7Y59 - chains A and B of the 10 polymer chains in the assembly; structure by electron microscopy, 4.51 A resolution (low resolution: residue-level contacts below are approximate; hydrogen-bond / salt-bridge calls are withheld).

# Chain A (and B)
Protein: Transitional endoplasmic reticulum ATPase
Organism: Homo sapiens
Notes: EC 3.6.4.6; chain B of this document is another copy of the same molecule, construct and numbering; everything in this record applies to it too
UniProt: P55072 (TERA_HUMAN); numbering as in UniProt (aligned over 21-806)
Amino-acid sequence (787 residues; numbered 20 to 806; the number before each row is that of its first residue):
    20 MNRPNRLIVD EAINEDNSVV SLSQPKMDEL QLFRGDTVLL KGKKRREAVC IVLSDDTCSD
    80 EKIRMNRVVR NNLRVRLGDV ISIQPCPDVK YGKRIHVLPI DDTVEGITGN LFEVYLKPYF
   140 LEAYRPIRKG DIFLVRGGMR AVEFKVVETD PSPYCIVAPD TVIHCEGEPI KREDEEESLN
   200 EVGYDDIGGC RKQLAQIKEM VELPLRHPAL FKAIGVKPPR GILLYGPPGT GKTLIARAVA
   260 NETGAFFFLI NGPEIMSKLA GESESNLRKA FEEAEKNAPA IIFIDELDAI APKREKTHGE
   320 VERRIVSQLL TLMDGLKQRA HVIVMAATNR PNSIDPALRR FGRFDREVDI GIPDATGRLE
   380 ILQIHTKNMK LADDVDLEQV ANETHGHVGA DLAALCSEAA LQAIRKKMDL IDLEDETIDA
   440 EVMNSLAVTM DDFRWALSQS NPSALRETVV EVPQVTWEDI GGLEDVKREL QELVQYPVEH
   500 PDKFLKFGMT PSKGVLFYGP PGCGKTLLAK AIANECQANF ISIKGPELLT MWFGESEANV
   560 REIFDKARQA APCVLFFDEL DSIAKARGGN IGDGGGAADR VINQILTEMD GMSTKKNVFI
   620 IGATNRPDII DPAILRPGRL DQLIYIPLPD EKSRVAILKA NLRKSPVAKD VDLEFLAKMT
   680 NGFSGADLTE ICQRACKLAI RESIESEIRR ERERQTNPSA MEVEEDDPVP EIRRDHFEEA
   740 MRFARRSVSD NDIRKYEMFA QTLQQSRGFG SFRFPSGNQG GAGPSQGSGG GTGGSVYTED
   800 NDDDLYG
Not modelled in the structure: 20-21, 767-806
Differences from the reference sequence: initiating methionine (20)
Small-molecule neighbours:
  - ADP (adenosine-5'-diphosphate): Asp478, Ile479, Gly480, Pro520, Gly521, Cys522, Gly523, Lys524, Thr525, Leu526, Asp577, Ile656, Gly684, Ala685, Thr688
  - ATP (adenosine-5'-triphosphate): Asp205, Ile206, Gly207, Pro247, Gly248, Thr249, Gly250, Lys251, Thr252, Leu253, Asp304, Ile380, His384, Gly408, Ala409
UniProt features mapped onto this chain:
  - region: Thr797 to Gly806 (Interaction with UBXN6)
  - motif: Asp802 to Gly806 (PIM motif)
  - binding site (ATP): Pro247 to Leu253, Asn348, His384, Gly521 to Leu526
  - modified residue: Ser37 (Phosphoserine), Lys315 (N6,N6,N6-trimethyllysine), Thr436 (Phosphothreonine), Ser462 (Phosphoserine), Lys502 (N6-acetyllysine), Lys505 (N6-acetyllysine), Lys668 (N6-acetyllysine), Ser702 (Phosphoserine), Lys754 (N6-acetyllysine), Ser770 (Phosphoserine), Ser775 (Phosphoserine), Ser787 (Phosphoserine), Tyr805 (Phosphotyrosine)
  - natural variant: Arg95 (R95G: In IBMPFD1), Gly97 (G97E: In CMT2Y), Ile126 (I126F: In IBMPFD1; uncertain significance), Arg155 (R155C: In IBMPFD1; R155H: In FTDALS6 and IBMPFD1; R155L: In IBMPFD1; R155P: In IBMPFD1; R155S: In IBMPFD1), Arg159 (R159G: In FTDALS6; R159H: In IBMPFD1), Ala160 (A160T: In IBMPFD1; uncertain significance), Glu185 (E185K: In CMT2Y), Arg191 (R191Q: In FTDALS6 and IBMPFD1), Leu198 (L198W: In IBMPFD1), Ala232 (A232E: In IBMPFD1), Ile254 (I254F: In IBMPFD1; uncertain significance), Ile369 (I369T: In IBMPFD1; uncertain significance), 2 further natural variant entries in UniProt
  - mutagenesis: Phe52 to Asp55 (Abolishes interaction with NPLOC4; when associated with A-110), Arg53 (R53A: Minor effect on affinity for ATP and ADP), Arg86 (R86A: Strongly increased affinity for ATP. Strongly reduced affinity for ADP), Tyr110 (Y110A: Abolishes interaction with NPLOC4; when associated with 52-A--A-55), Arg113 to His115 (Severely reduced binding to DERL1), Phe131 (F131R: Severely reduced binding to DERL1), Leu140 (L140D: Severely reduced binding to DERL1), Asp179 (D179R: No effect on binding to DERL1), His183 (H183W: Severely reduced binding to DERL1), Lys251 (K251Q: Impairs ERAD degradation of HMGCR and does not inhibit interaction with RHBDD1; when associated with Q-524), Glu305 (E305Q: Defect in ubiquitin-dependent protein degradation by the proteasome; when associated with Q-578), Lys312 (K312A: Does not affect methylation by VCPKMT), 8 further mutagenesis entries in UniProt

# Interface between chain A and chain B
Pairs across the interface (77):
  Glu124(A) - Ala232(B)
  Gly125(A) - Ala232(B)
  Met158(A) - Ile233(B)
  Met158(A) - Val235(B)
  Arg159(A) - Ala232(B)
  Arg159(A) - Ile233(B)
  Pro247(A) - Arg359(B)
  Gly248(A) - Arg359(B)
  Pro272(A) - Ser326(B)
  Pro272(A) - Thr330(B)
  Glu273(A) - Thr330(B)
  Met275(A) - Arg323(B)
  Met275(A) - Ser326(B)
  Ser276(A) - Arg323(B)
  Ser276(A) - Gln327(B)
  Lys277(A) - Arg323(B)
  His317(A) - Arg322(B)
  Glu321(A) - Glu319(B)
  Ala409(A) - Phe360(B)
  Asp410(A) - Phe360(B)
  Ser416(A) - Val235(B)
  Glu417(A) - Arg365(B)
  Gln421(A) - Glu218(B)
  Arg424(A) - Glu218(B)
  Arg424(A) - Leu222(B)
  Glu433(A) - Leu229(B)
  Ile437(A) - Leu229(B)
  Leu456(A) - Lys614(B)
  Ser457(A) - Lys614(B)
  Ser462(A) - Phe360(B)
  Arg465(A) - Arg560(B)
  Arg465(A) - Asp564(B)
  Arg465(A) - Glu607(B)
  Pro545(A) - Asn602(B)
  Pro545(A) - Thr606(B)
  Leu548(A) - Asn602(B)
  Thr549(A) - Asn602(B)
  Trp551(A) - Asp598(B)
  Phe552(A) - Asp598(B)
  Phe552(A) - Arg599(B)
  Phe552(A) - Asn602(B)
  Asn589(A) - Arg586(B)
  Ile590(A) - Arg586(B)
  Ile590(A) - Gly594(B)
  Lys663(A) - Phe506(B)
  Lys663(A) - Gly507(B)
  Ser664(A) - Lys505(B)
  Ser664(A) - Phe506(B)
  Ser664(A) - Gly507(B)
  Gln692(A) - Met508(B)
  Cys695(A) - Phe506(B)
  Cys695(A) - Met508(B)
  Lys696(A) - Phe503(B)
  Lys696(A) - Met508(B)
  Lys696(A) - Thr509(B)
  Lys696(A) - Pro510(B)
  Lys696(A) - Ser511(B)
  Ala698(A) - Phe506(B)
  Ile699(A) - Lys502(B)
  Ile699(A) - Phe506(B)
  Arg700(A) - Arg487(B)
  Arg700(A) - Glu491(B)
  Ser702(A) - Lys502(B)
  Ile703(A) - Tyr495(B)
  Ile703(A) - His499(B)
  Glu706(A) - Lys502(B)
  Asp726(A) - Lys505(B)
  Pro729(A) - Lys505(B)
  Phe742(A) - Gln763(B)
  Phe742(A) - Arg766(B)
  Ala743(A) - Arg766(B)
  Arg744(A) - Gln763(B)
  Arg744(A) - Gln764(B)
  Arg744(A) - Ser765(B)
  Arg744(A) - Arg766(B)
  Arg745(A) - Ser765(B)
  Ser746(A) - Ser765(B)
Interface residues without a listed pair, chain A (65 interface residues in all): Ile126, Leu278, Ala279, Glu305, Val407, Leu420, Ile430, Asp434, Glu435, Trp454, Ser459, Glu546, Asp592, Pro665, Pro727
Interface residues without a listed pair, chain B (51 interface residues in all): Glu221, Ala228, Phe230, Gly234, Lys236, Arg362, Gly591, Lys615, Arg638

# In short
65 residues of chain A and 51 residues of chain B are in contact. Bound to chain A: ATP and ADP. UniProt lists
15 ATP-binding residues and 24 mutagenesis sites on chain A.
Chain A and chain B are both Transitional endoplasmic reticulum ATPase (Homo sapiens); the structure, The
cryo-EM structure of human ERAD retro-translocation complex, was determined by electron microscopy together
with 7Y4W and 7Y53 from the same study.
